Entry 2BCQ (X-ray diffraction, 1.65 A resolution); this record covers chains T and A of the 4 polymer chains in the assembly.

[Chain T]
Molecule: 12-nt DNA strand
Sequence (12 nucleotides; row label = number of the first residue in the row):
     1 CGGCCGTTAC TG

[Chain A]
Protein: DNA polymerase lambda
Organism: Homo sapiens
Notes: EC 2.7.7.7, 4.2.99.-
Reference sequence: Q9UGP5 (DPOLL_HUMAN); residues 242-575 here = UniProt positions 242-575
Sequence (335 residues; row label = number of the first residue in the row):
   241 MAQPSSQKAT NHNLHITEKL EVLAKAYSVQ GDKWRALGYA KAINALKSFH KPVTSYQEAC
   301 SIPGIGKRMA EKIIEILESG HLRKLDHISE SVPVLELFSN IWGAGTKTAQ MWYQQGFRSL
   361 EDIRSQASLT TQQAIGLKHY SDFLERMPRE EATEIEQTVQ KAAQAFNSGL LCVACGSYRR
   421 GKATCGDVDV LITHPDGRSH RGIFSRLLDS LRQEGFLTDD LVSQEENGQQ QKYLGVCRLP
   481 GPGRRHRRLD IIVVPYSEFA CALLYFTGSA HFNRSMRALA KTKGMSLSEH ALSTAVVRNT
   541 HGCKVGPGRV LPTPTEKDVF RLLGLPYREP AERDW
Unresolved in the structure: 241-251
Sequence notes: initiating methionine (241)
Bound ions: Na+ site 1: Ser339, Ile341, Ala344 (shared with 1 residue of chain P); Mg2+: Asp427, Asp429 (together with pyrophosphate) (shared with 1 residue of chain P); Na+ site 2 near Ser463 (its only coordinating residue here)
Residues lining bound ligands: pyrophosphate (PPV): Arg386, Gly416, Ser417, Arg420, Cys425, Gly426, Asp427, Asp429
What the authors report for this chain:
  - binding site for the 12-nt DNA strand (chain T): Lys544
  - mutagenesis - K544A: unchanged catalytic activity

[How chain T and chain A interact]
Pairs across the interface (34):
  DG3(T) - His541(A)  phosphate contact
  DC4(T) - Trp274(A)  stacking on the base
  DC4(T) - Leu277(A)  base contact
  DC4(T) - Lys521(A)  salt bridge to the phosphate
  DC5(T) - Arg514(A)  salt bridge to the phosphate
  DC5(T) - Arg517(A)  hydrogen bond to the base
  DC5(T) - Ala518(A)  sugar contact
  DG6(T) - Tyr505(A)  base contact
  DG6(T) - Arg517(A)  hydrogen bond to the sugar
  DG6(T) - Lys521(A)  salt bridge to the phosphate
  DG6(T) - Leu527(A)  sugar contact
  DG6(T) - Ser528(A)  phosphate contact
  DG6(T) - Glu529(A)  hydrogen bond to the base
  DG6(T) - Arg538(A)  salt bridge to the phosphate
  DT7(T) - Ser526(A)  phosphate contact
  DT7(T) - Ser528(A)  phosphate contact
  DT7(T) - Lys544(A)  salt bridge to the phosphate
  DT7(T) - Pro547(A)  base contact
  DT8(T) - Glu529(A)  sugar contact
  DT8(T) - His530(A)  hydrogen bond to the phosphate
  DA9(T) - Gln471(A)  hydrogen bond to the phosphate
  DA9(T) - Lys472(A)  hydrogen bond to the sugar
  DA9(T) - His530(A)  salt bridge to the phosphate
  DC10(T) - Val462(A)  phosphate contact
  DC10(T) - Ser463(A)  phosphate contact
  DC10(T) - Gln464(A)  sugar contact
  DC10(T) - Gln470(A)  phosphate contact
  DC10(T) - Gln471(A)  hydrogen bond to the phosphate
  DC10(T) - Lys472(A)  hydrogen bond to the phosphate
  DT11(T) - Gln372(A)  sugar contact
  DT11(T) - Val462(A)  phosphate contact
  DT11(T) - Ser463(A)  hydrogen bond to the phosphate
  DT11(T) - Gln464(A)  phosphate contact
  DG12(T) - Thr371(A)  phosphate contact
Also at the interface, not in a pair above, chain A (27 interface residues in all): Leu461, Thr540, Val545

[Summary]
10 residues of chain T face 27 of chain A across their interface; the contacts include 9 hydrogen bonds, 6
salt bridges and 1 aromatic stacking contact. Polar pairs include DC5(T)-Arg517(A), DG6(T)-Glu529(A) and
DG6(T)-Arg517(A). The paper reports a binding site for the 12-nt DNA strand (chain T) at Lys544(A); K544A of
chain A leaves catalytic activity unchanged.
Here chain T is a 12-nt DNA strand and chain A is DNA polymerase lambda (Homo sapiens). Entry 2BCQ (DNA
polymerase lambda in complex with a DNA duplex containing an unpaired Dtmp) was determined by X-ray
diffraction (same publication as 2BCS and 2BCV).
